PDB entry 5MKO | X-ray diffraction, 2.65 A resolution | chains A and B

[Chain A (and B)]
Protein: TtuA PH0300
Source organism: Pyrococcus horikoshii (strain ATCC 700860 / DSM 12428 / JCM 9974 / NBRC 100139 / OT-3)
Notes: chain B of this document is another copy of the same molecule, construct and numbering; everything in this record applies to it too
UniProtKB: O58038 (O58038_PYRHO); residues 1-310 here = UniProt positions 1-310
Chain sequence (313 residues; numbered -2 to 310; the number before each row is that of its first residue; numbers below 1 keep their minus sign (Gly-2 is residue -2)):
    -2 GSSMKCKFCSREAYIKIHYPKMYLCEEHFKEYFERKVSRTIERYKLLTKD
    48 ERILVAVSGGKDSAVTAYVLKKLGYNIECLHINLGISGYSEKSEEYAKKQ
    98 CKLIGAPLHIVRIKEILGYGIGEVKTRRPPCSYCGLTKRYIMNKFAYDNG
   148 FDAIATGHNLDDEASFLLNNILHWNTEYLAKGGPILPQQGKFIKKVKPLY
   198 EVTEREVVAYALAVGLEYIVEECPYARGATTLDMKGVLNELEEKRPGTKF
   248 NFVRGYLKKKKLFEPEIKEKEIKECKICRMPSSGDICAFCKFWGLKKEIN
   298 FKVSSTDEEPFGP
Disordered / not traced: -2 to -1, 308-310 (chain B: -2 to -1, 223-224, 304-310)
Sequence notes: expression tag (-2 to 0)
Swiss-Prot annotation at these positions:
  - binding site (Zn(2+)): Cys3, Cys6, Cys22, His25, Cys272, Cys275, Cys284, Cys287
  - binding site (ATP): Ala53, Ile79, Lys135, Gly154
  - binding site ([4Fe-4S] cluster): Cys128, Cys131, Cys220
Ion coordination: Zn2+ site 1: Cys3, Cys6, Cys22, His25; 2Fe-2S cluster Fe: Cys128, Cys131, Cys220; Zn2+ site 2: Cys272, Cys275, Cys284, Cys287
Ligand contacts:
  - adenosine monophosphate (AMP): Ala53, Val54, Ser55, Asp59, Ser60, Leu77, His78, Ile79, Leu81, Lys135, Met139, Thr153, Gly154, His155
  - 2Fe-2S cluster (FES): Ile83, Ile118, Pro127, Cys128, Cys131, Cys220
Reported in the primary citation:
  - binding site for adenosine monophosphate: Ser55, Lys135
  - contacts within the chain: Ser55-Gly56 (hydrogen bond), Ser55-Gly57 (hydrogen bond)
  - conformationally variable residues (order/disorder transition): Tyr222 to Gly225
  - catalytic residues: Lys135, His155 (proposed by the authors, not directly observed)

[How chain A and chain B interact]
Pairs across the interface (41; chain A residue first):
  Leu165(A) with Leu165(B), hydrophobic
  Ile168(A) with Ile168(B), hydrophobic; Trp171(B), hydrophobic; Phe249(B), hydrophobic
  Leu169(A) with Leu238(B), hydrophobic; Phe249(B)
  Trp171(A) with Ile168(B), hydrophobic; Phe249(B), hydrogen bond (side chain-backbone); Gly252(B); Tyr253(B); Phe260(B), hydrophobic
  Thr173(A) with Lys256(B); Leu259(B)
  Ala226(A) with Arg242(B)
  Thr227(A) with Arg242(B), hydrogen bond
  Asp230(A) with Lys241(B), salt bridge; Arg242(B), salt bridge
  Val234(A) with Val234(B), hydrophobic; Glu237(B); Leu238(B), hydrophobic
  Glu237(A) with Val234(B); Glu237(B)
  Leu238(A) with Leu169(B), hydrophobic; Val234(B), hydrophobic
  Lys241(A) with Asp230(B), salt bridge
  Arg242(A) with Ala226(B); Thr227(B), hydrogen bond; Asp230(B), salt bridge
  Phe249(A) with Ile168(B), hydrophobic; Leu169(B); Trp171(B), hydrogen bond (backbone-side chain)
  Gly252(A) with Trp171(B)
  Tyr253(A) with Trp171(B)
  Lys256(A) with Thr173(B); Glu263(B), salt bridge
  Leu259(A) with Thr173(B); Leu259(B); Glu263(B)
  Phe260(A) with Trp171(B), hydrophobic
  Glu263(A) with Lys256(B), salt bridge; Leu259(B)
Also at the interface, not in a pair above, chain A (25 interface residues in all): Met231, Leu235, Thr245, Asn248, Lys258
Also at the interface, not in a pair above, chain B (25 interface residues in all): Met231, Leu235, Thr245, Asn248, Lys265

[Summary]
Chain A and chain B each contribute 25 residues to their interface, with 4 hydrogen bonds and 6 salt bridges.
Polar pairs include Asp230(A)-Lys241(B), Asp230(A)-Arg242(B) and Lys256(A)-Glu263(B). Ligands of chain A:
adenosine monophosphate and 2Fe-2S cluster. The paper reports catalytic residues Lys135(A) and His155(A); a
binding site for adenosine monophosphate at Ser55(A) and Lys135(A).
Both chains are TtuA PH0300 (Pyrococcus horikoshii (strain ATCC 700860 / DSM 12428 / JCM 9974 / NBRC 100139 /
OT-3)). Entry 5MKO ([2Fe-2S] cluster containing TtuA in complex with AMP) was determined by X-ray diffraction
(same publication as 5MKP and 5MKQ).
